PDB entry 4DV5 | X-ray diffraction, 3.68 A resolution | chains A and I of the 21 polymer chains in the assembly

Chain A:
Molecule: 16S rRNA
From: Thermus thermophilus
Sequence (1522 nucleotides; each row starts with the number of its first residue; note: 42 numbers in that range are skipped by the numbering (no residue carries them; nothing is unmodelled there); a row labelled like 190A-190L holds insertion residues (190A, then the next letters in order); numbering starts at 0):
     0 UUUGUUGGAG AGUUUGAUCC UGGCUCAGGG UGAACGCUGG CGGCGUGCCU AAGACAUGCA
    60 AGUCGUGCGG G
    73 CCGCGGGGUU UU
    88 ACUCCG
    95 UGGUC
   101 AGCGGCGGAC GGGUGAGUAA CGCGUGGGU
  129A G
   130 ACCUACCCGG AAGAGGGGGA CAACCCGGGG AAACUCGGGC UAAUCCCCCA UGUGGACCCG
   190 C
190A-190L CCCUUGGGGUGU
   191 GUCCAAAGGG CUUU
   216 GCCCGCUUCC GGAUGGGCCC GCGUCCCAUC AGCUAGUUGG UGGGGUAAUG GCCCACCAAG
   276 GCGACGACGG GUAGCCGGUC UGAGAGGAUG GCCGGCCACA GGGGCACUGA GACACGGGCC
   336 CCACUCCUAC GGGAGGCAGC AGUUAGGAAU CUUCCGCAAU GGGCGCAAGC CUGACGGAGC
   396 GACGCCGCUU GGAGGAAGAA GCCCUUCGGG GUGUAAACUC CUGAA
   442 CCCGGGACGA AACCCCCGAC GA
   474 GGGGACUGAC GGUACCGGG
   494 GUAAUAGCGC CGGCCAACUC CGUGCCAGCA GCCGCGGUAA UACGGAGGGC GCGAGCGUUA
   554 CCCGGAUUCA CUGGGCGUAA AGGGCGUGUA GGCGGCCUGG GGCGUCCCAU GUGAAAGACC
   614 ACGGCUCAAC CGUGGGGGAG CGUGGGAUAC GCUCAGGCUA GACGGUGGGA GAGGGUGGUG
   674 GAAUUCCCGG AGUAGCGGUG AAAUGCGCAG AUACCGGGAG GAACGCCGAU GGCGAAGGCA
   734 GCCACCUGGU CCACCCGUGA CGCUGAGGCG CGAAAGCGUG GGGAGCAAAC CGGAUUAGAU
   794 ACCCGGGUAG UCCACGCCCU AAACGAUGCG CGCUAGGUCU CUGGGUCU
   848 CCUGGGGGCC GAAGCUAACG CGUUAAGCGC GCCGCCUGGG GAGUACGGCC GCAAGGCUGA
   908 AACUCAGAGG AAUUGACGGG GGCCCGCACA AGCGGUGGAG CAUGUGGUUU AAUUCGAAGX
   968 AACGCGAAGA ACCUUACCAG GCCUUGACAU GCUAGG
 1003A G
  1004 AACCCGGGUG AAAGCCUGGG GUGCCCC
1030A-1030D GCGA
  1031 GGGGAGCCCU AGCACAGGUG CUGCAUGGCC GUCGUCAGCU CGUGCCGUGA GGUGUUGGGU
  1091 UAAGUCCCGC AACGAGCGCA ACCCCCGCCG UUAGUUGCCA GCGGUUCGGC CGGGCACUCU
  1151 AACGGGACUG CCCGCGAAA
  1171 GCGGGAGGAA GGAGGGGACG ACGUCUGGUC AGCAUGGCCC UUACGGCCUG GGCGACACAC
  1231 GUGCUACAAU GCCCACUACA AAGCGAUGCC ACCCGGCAAC GGGGAGCUAA UCGCAAAAAG
  1291 GUGGGCCCAG UUCGGAUUGG GGUCUGCAAC CCGACCCCAU GAAGCCGGAA UCGCUAGUAA
  1351 UCGCGGAUCA G
 1361A C
  1362 CAUGCCGCGG UGAAUACGUU CCCGGGCCUU GUACACACXG CCXGUXACGC CAUGGGAGCG
  1422 GGCUCUACCC GAAGUCGCCG GG
  1446 AGCCUACGGG
  1459 CAGGCGCCGA GGGUAGGGCC CGUGACUGGG GCGAAGUCGU AACAAGGUAG CUGUACCGGA
  1519 AGGUGCGGCU GGAUCCACUC CUUUCU
Not modelled in the structure: 0-4, 1534-1538
Differences from the reference sequence: engineered mutation G914 (A1537 in M26923.1); conflict C1534 (A2157 in M26923.1), A1535 (C2158 in M26923.1)
Modified residues: PSU (pseudouridine-5'-monophosphate) at position 516, 7MG (7N-methyl-8-hydroguanosine-5'-monophosphate) at position 527, M2G (N2-dimethylguanosine-5'-monophosphate) at position 966, 5MC (5-methylcytidine-5'-monophosphate) at position 967, 2MG (2N-methylguanosine-5'-monophosphate) at position 1207, 5MC (5-methylcytidine-5'-monophosphate) at position 1400, 4OC (4n,o2'-methylcytidine-5'-monophosphate) at position 1402, 5MC (5-methylcytidine-5'-monophosphate) at position 1404, 5MC (5-methylcytidine-5'-monophosphate) at position 1407, UR3 (3-methyluridine-5'-monophoshate) at position 1498, MA6 (6N-dimethyladenosine-5'-monophoshate) at position 1518, MA6 (6N-dimethyladenosine-5'-monophoshate) at position 1519, PSU (pseudouridine-5'-monophosphate) at position 1540, PSU (pseudouridine-5'-monophosphate) at position 1541

Chain I:
Protein: ribosomal protein S9
From: Thermus thermophilus
UniProtKB: P80374 (RS9_THET8); numbering as in UniProt (aligned over 1-128)
Sequence (128 residues; each row starts with the number of its first residue):
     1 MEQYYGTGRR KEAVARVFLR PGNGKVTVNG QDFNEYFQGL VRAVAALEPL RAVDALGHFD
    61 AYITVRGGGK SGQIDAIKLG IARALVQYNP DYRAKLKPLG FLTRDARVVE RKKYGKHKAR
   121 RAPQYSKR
Not modelled in the structure: 1

Interface between chain A and chain I:
Pairs across the interface (116; chain A residue first):
  G942(A) with Gln124(I), base contact
  U943(A) with Gln124(I), sugar contact
  M2G_966(A) with Arg128(I), hydrogen bond to the sugar
  5MC_967(A) with Arg128(I), hydrogen bond to the phosphate
  A968(A) with Arg128(I), salt bridge to the phosphate
  C1116(A) with Val108(I), sugar contact
  G1117(A) with Arg104(I), hydrogen bond to the phosphate
  C1118(A) with Arg9(I), salt bridge to the phosphate; Arg83(I), hydrogen bond to the phosphate; Arg104(I), salt bridge to the phosphate
  C1119(A) with Arg9(I), salt bridge to the phosphate; Arg83(I), salt bridge to the phosphate
  G1127(A) with Arg16(I), hydrogen bond to the phosphate
  C1128(A) with Arg16(I), salt bridge to the phosphate; Tyr62(I), phosphate contact; Arg66(I), salt bridge to the phosphate
  A1130(A) with Gln3(I), hydrogen bond to the sugar; Phe18(I), sugar contact; Arg20(I), sugar contact; Tyr62(I), sugar contact
  C1147(A) with Tyr5(I), hydrogen bond to the sugar; Thr7(I), phosphate contact; Arg16(I), hydrogen bond to the base
  U1148(A) with Thr7(I), hydrogen bond to the phosphate; Arg9(I), phosphate contact; Val14(I), phosphate contact
  C1149(A) with Arg9(I), salt bridge to the phosphate; Val14(I), phosphate contact
  G1178(A) with Arg93(I), salt bridge to the phosphate; Lys97(I), salt bridge to the phosphate
  A1179(A) with Arg93(I), salt bridge to the phosphate; Lys97(I), salt bridge to the phosphate; Leu102(I), sugar contact; Thr103(I), hydrogen bond to the phosphate; Arg104(I), sugar contact
  A1180(A) with Lys97(I), salt bridge to the phosphate; Thr103(I), hydrogen bond to the phosphate
  G1186(A) with Glu110(I), sugar contact; Arg111(I), sugar contact; Lys113(I), hydrogen bond to the phosphate; Arg120(I), salt bridge to the phosphate
  G1187(A) with Lys113(I), salt bridge to the phosphate
  A1188(A) with Tyr114(I), hydrogen bond to the phosphate
  G1231(A) with Ser126(I), hydrogen bond to the phosphate; Lys127(I), phosphate contact
  U1232(A) with Gln124(I), hydrogen bond to the phosphate; Tyr125(I), phosphate contact; Ser126(I), hydrogen bond to the phosphate
  G1233(A) with His117(I), salt bridge to the phosphate; Pro123(I), phosphate contact; Gln124(I), hydrogen bond to the phosphate
  A1248(A) with Tyr36(I), hydrogen bond to the phosphate; Lys70(I), sugar contact
  C1249(A) with Tyr36(I), hydrogen bond to the sugar; Gly68(I), base contact; Gly69(I), base contact; Lys70(I), sugar contact; Gln73(I), hydrogen bond to the sugar
  A1250(A) with Glu12(I), hydrogen bond to the sugar; Gly67(I), sugar contact; Gly68(I), hydrogen bond to the phosphate
  A1251(A) with Glu12(I), sugar contact
  G1290(A) with Leu40(I), sugar contact
  G1291(A) with Gln38(I), hydrogen bond to the sugar; Gly39(I), sugar contact; Leu40(I), sugar contact
  U1341(A) with Ser126(I), sugar contact; Lys127(I), sugar contact
  C1342(A) with Gln124(I), sugar contact; Tyr125(I), phosphate contact
  G1343(A) with Arg121(I), hydrogen bond to the sugar; Ala122(I), hydrogen bond to the sugar; Tyr125(I), phosphate contact
  C1344(A) with Lys116(I), salt bridge to the phosphate; Arg120(I), sugar contact
  U1345(A) with Arg120(I), salt bridge to the phosphate
  A1346(A) with Arg120(I), salt bridge to the phosphate
  G1347(A) with Arg10(I), hydrogen bond to the base; Lys11(I), hydrogen bond to the base; Arg107(I), hydrogen bond to the base; Val108(I), sugar contact; Val109(I), phosphate contact; Glu110(I), hydrogen bond to the phosphate
  U1348(A) with Val109(I), phosphate contact; Glu110(I), hydrogen bond to the phosphate; Arg120(I), phosphate contact
  A1349(A) with Lys118(I), salt bridge to the phosphate; Arg120(I), phosphate contact; Arg121(I), hydrogen bond to the phosphate
  A1350(A) with Lys118(I), salt bridge to the phosphate; Arg121(I), salt bridge to the phosphate
  U1351(A) with Lys118(I), base contact
  C1366(A) with His117(I), phosphate contact
  C1367(A) with Lys112(I), salt bridge to the phosphate; Tyr114(I), phosphate contact; Gly115(I), hydrogen bond to the phosphate
  G1368(A) with Arg111(I), salt bridge to the phosphate; Lys112(I), salt bridge to the phosphate; Lys113(I), phosphate contact; Tyr114(I), hydrogen bond to the phosphate
  C1369(A) with Arg111(I), phosphate contact; Lys112(I), hydrogen bond to the phosphate
  G1370(A) with Glu12(I), sugar contact; Val109(I), phosphate contact
  G1371(A) with Lys11(I), phosphate contact; Gly68(I), sugar contact; Gly69(I), phosphate contact; Lys70(I), phosphate contact
  U1372(A) with Lys11(I), salt bridge to the phosphate; Gly69(I), phosphate contact; Lys70(I), hydrogen bond to the phosphate; Ser71(I), hydrogen bond to the phosphate; Gly72(I), hydrogen bond to the phosphate
  G1373(A) with Lys11(I), hydrogen bond to the base; Arg42(I), salt bridge to the phosphate; Ser71(I), hydrogen bond to the phosphate
Other interface residues (no listed pair), chain A (55 interface residues in all): C1129, G1131, A1146, G1185, U1292, A1374
Other interface residues (no listed pair), chain I (53 interface residues in all): Glu2

Summary:
55 residues of chain A face 53 of chain I across their interface, with 39 hydrogen bonds and 27 salt bridges.
Polar contacts include C1147(A)-Arg16(I), G1347(A)-Arg10(I) and G1347(A)-Lys11(I).
Here chain A is 16S rRNA and chain I is ribosomal protein S9, both from Thermus thermophilus. Entry 4DV5
(Crystal structure of the Thermus thermophilus 30S ribosomal subunit with a 16S rRNA mutation, A914G, bound
...) was determined by X-ray diffraction.
